PDB entry 4N4J | X-ray diffraction, 1.80 A resolution | chain A

Chain A:
Molecule: hydroxylamine oxidoreductase
Organism: Candidatus Kuenenia stuttgartiensis
Notes: EC 1.7.3.4
UniProtKB: Q1PX48 (Q1PX48_9BACT); residues 37-536 here = UniProt positions 37-536
Sequence (500 residues; each row starts with the number of its first residue):
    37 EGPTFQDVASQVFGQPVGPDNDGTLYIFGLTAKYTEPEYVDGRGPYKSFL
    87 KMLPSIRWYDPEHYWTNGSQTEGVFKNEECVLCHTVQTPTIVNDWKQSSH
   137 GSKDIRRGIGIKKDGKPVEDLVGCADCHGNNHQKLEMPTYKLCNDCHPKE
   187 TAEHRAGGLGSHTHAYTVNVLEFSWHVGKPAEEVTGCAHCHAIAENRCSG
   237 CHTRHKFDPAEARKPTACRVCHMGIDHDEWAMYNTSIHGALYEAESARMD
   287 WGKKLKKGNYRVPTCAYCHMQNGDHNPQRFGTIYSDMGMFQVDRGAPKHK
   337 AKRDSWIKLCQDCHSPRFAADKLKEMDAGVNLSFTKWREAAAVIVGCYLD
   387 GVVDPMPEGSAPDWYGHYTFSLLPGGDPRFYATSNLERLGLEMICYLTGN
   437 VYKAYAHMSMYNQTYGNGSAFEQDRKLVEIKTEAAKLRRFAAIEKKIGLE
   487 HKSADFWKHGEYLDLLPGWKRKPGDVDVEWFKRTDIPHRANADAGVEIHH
Disordered / not traced: 37, 535-536
Covalent attachments: heme c (HEC) linked to Cys116, Cys119, Cys160, Cys163, Cys179, Cys182, Cys223, Cys226, Cys234, Cys237, Cys254, Cys257, Cys301, Cys304, Cys346, Cys349
Ion coordination: heme c Fe (8 sites), coordinated by His120, His136, His164, His168, His183, His198, His227, His238, His241, His258, His274, His305, His311, His350, His443
Small-molecule neighbours:
  - heme c (HEC), molecule 1: Trp94, Trp101, Gly104, Ser105, Gln106, Thr107, Phe111, Lys112, Glu115, His120, Gln123, Ala161, His164, Gly165, Asn166, His168, Leu171, Met173, Ser351, Pro352, Arg353
  - heme c (HEC), molecule 2: Trp94, Val117, His120, Thr124, Ile127, Val128, Trp131, His136, Val158, Gly159, His164, Met173, Pro174, Leu178, Arg233, Ser235, Arg240, His241, Phe243, His350, Ser351, Phe354
  - heme c (HEC), molecule 3: Tyr95, Thr126, Asp130, Ile229, Arg233, Ser235, Thr239, Arg240, Ile273, His274, Leu277, Tyr296, Arg297, Val298, Pro299, Tyr303, Leu345, Asp348, His350, Phe354, Ala355, Lys358, Met444
  - heme c (HEC), molecule 4: Ser135, His136, Ile141, Arg142, Arg143, Gly144, Ile145, Gly146, Ile147, Lys149, Val154, Val158, Leu178, Asp181, His183, His238, Phe243, Pro245
  - heme c (HEC), molecule 5: Arg143, Ile145, Tyr176, His183, Glu186, Thr187, His190, His198, Arg233, His238, Pro245, Ala248, Arg249, Lys289, Lys290, Leu291, Ala302, Met306, Asn308, Gly309, His311
  - heme c (HEC), molecule 6: Gly196, Asn205, Val206, Phe209, Trp211, His212, Val220, Gly222, His227, Val256, His258, His263, Glu265, Tyr320, Asp322, Met323, Met325, Lys439, Met446, Tyr447, Thr450, Tyr451, Phe457, Arg525
  - heme c (HEC), molecule 7: Gly196, Ser197, His198, Ala201, Asn205, His227, Ile229, Ala230, Gly236, Ala248, Ala253, His258, Ala302, His305, Met306, Pro313, Gln314, Tyr320
  - heme c (HEC), molecule 8: His258, Glu265, Trp266, Tyr269, His274, Pro299, Thr300, His305, Gly317, Thr318, Ile319, Arg330, Trp342, Leu345, Leu359, Met362, Tyr438, Lys439, Ala442, His443
  - C-hega-10 (HG1; 1-[(4-cyclohexylbutanoyl)(2-hydroxyethyl)amino]-1-deoxy-D-glucitol), molecule 1: Pro39, Thr40, Phe41, Val44, Ala378, Val381, Gly382, Leu385
  - C-hega-10 (HG1), molecule 2: Phe41, Val44, Ala45, Val48, Phe49, Leu66, Val381, Tyr384, Leu385, Leu409, Pro410
  - C-hega-10 (HG1), molecule 3: Phe49, Phe64, Leu66, Trp373, Ser407, Leu408, Leu409, Pro410, Gly411, Gly412, Pro414
  - C-hega-10 (HG1), molecule 4: Leu61, Ile63, Phe64, Leu195, Phe209, Trp211, Tyr320, Asp322, Met325, Phe326, Pro414, Leu427, Arg525, Ala526
Curated features (UniProtKB/Swiss-Prot):
  - binding site (heme c): Cys116, Cys119, His120, His136, Cys160, Cys163, His164, His168, Cys179, Cys182, His183, His198, Cys223, Cys226, His227, Cys234, Cys237, His238, His241, Cys254 and 12 more in UniProt
  - binding site (hydroxylamine): His263
What the authors report for this chain:
  - binding site for heme c: Tyr451
  - self-association interface (contacts with another copy of this molecule): Tyr451
  - heme c coordination: His227
  - specificity-determining residues: Met323
  - catalytic residues: Asp262, His263 (proposed by the authors, not directly observed)

In short:
Ligands of chain A: 4 copies of C-hega-10. Covalently linked heme c: at Cys116, Cys160, Cys179, Cys223, Cys234
and Cys254 and 2 more. From UniProt: 32 heme c-binding residues and hydroxylamine-binding residue His263. From
the paper: catalytic residues Asp262 and His263; a binding site for heme c at Tyr451.
Chain A is hydroxylamine oxidoreductase (Candidatus Kuenenia stuttgartiensis); the structure, Kuenenia
stuttgartiensis hydroxylamine oxidoreductase, was determined by X-ray diffraction (same publication as 4N4K,
4N4L, 4N4M, 4N4N and 4N4O).
